5ZNC - chain A; structure by X-ray diffraction, 1.66 A resolution.

== Chain A ==
Name: Purine nucleoside phosphorylase
Source organism: Plasmodium falciparum
Notes: EC 2.4.2.1
UniProtKB: Q8T9Z7 (Q8T9Z7_PLAFA); residues 1-245 here = UniProt positions 1-245
Chain sequence (245 residues; each row starts with the number of its first residue):
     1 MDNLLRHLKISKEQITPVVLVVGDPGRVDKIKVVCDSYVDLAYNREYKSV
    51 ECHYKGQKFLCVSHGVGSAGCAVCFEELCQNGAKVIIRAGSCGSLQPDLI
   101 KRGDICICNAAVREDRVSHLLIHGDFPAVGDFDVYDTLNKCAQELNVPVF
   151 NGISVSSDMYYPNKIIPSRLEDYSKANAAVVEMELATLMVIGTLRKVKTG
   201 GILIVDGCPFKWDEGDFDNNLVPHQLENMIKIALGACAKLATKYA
Unresolved in the structure: 1-3
UniProt features mapped onto this chain:
  - active site: D206 (Proton donor)
  - binding site (a purine D-ribonucleoside): H7, M183, E184
  - binding site (phosphate): G23 to R27, R45, R88 to S91
Residues lining bound ligands: Quinine (QI9): H7, R45, Y47, V66, V73, S91, C92, G93, S157, M159, Y160, V181, E182, M183, D206, P209, W212, D218
What the authors report for this chain:
  - binding site for Quinine: Y160, V181, W212, D218

== In short ==
Chain A binds Quinine. UniProt lists active-site residue D206, 3 purine D-ribonucleoside-binding residues and
10 phosphate-binding residues. From the paper: a binding site for Quinine at Y160, V181 and W212 among others.
Chain A is Purine nucleoside phosphorylase (Plasmodium falciparum); the structure, Plasmodium falciparum
purine nucleoside phosphorylase in complex with quinine, was determined by X-ray diffraction together with
5ZNI from the same study.
